7TID - chains C and F of the 10 polymer chains in the assembly; structure by electron microscopy, 3.30 A resolution.

== Chain C ==
Molecule: Replication factor C subunit 3
Organism: Saccharomyces cerevisiae
Reference sequence: P38629 (RFC3_YEAST); numbering as in UniProt (aligned over 1-340)
Amino-acid sequence (340 residues; numbered 1 to 340; the number before each row is that of its first residue):
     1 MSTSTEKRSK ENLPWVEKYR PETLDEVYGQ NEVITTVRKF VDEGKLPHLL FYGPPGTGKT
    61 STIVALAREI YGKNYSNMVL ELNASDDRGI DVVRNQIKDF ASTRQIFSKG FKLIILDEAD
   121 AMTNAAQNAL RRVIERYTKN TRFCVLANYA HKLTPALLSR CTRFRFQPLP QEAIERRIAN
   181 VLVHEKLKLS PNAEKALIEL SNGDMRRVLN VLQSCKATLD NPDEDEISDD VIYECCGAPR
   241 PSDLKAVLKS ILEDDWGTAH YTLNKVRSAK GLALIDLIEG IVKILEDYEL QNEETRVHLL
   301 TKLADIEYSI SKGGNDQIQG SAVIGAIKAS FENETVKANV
Unresolved in the structure: 1-8, 336-340
UniProt features mapped onto this chain:
  - binding site (ATP): Val16 to Tyr19, Arg20, Tyr28, Gly53 to Ser61, Asn148, Arg206
  - modified residue: Ser2 (N-acetylserine)
Ion coordination: Mg2+: Thr60 (together with ATP-gamma-S)
Small-molecule neighbours:
  - ATP-gamma-S (AGS; phosphothiophosphoric acid-adenylate ester), molecule 1: Val16, Tyr19, Arg20, Pro21, Glu26, Val27, Tyr28, Pro54, Pro55, Gly56, Thr57, Gly58, Lys59, Thr60, Ser61, Asn148, Leu169, Arg177, Met205, Arg206, Leu209
  - ATP-gamma-S (AGS), molecule 2: Arg131, Glu135, Ala156, Arg160

== Chain F ==
Molecule: Proliferating cell nuclear antigen
Organism: Saccharomyces cerevisiae
Reference sequence: P15873 (PCNA_YEAST); numbering as in UniProt (aligned over 1-258)
Amino-acid sequence (264 residues; numbered -5 to 258; the number before each row is that of its first residue; numbers below 1 keep their minus sign (Gly-5 is residue -5)):
    -5 GPHMASMLEA KFEEASLFKR IIDGFKDCVQ LVNFQCKEDG IIAQAVDDSR VLLVSLEIGV
    55 EAFQEYRCDH PVTLGMDLTS LSKILRCGNN TDTLTLIADN TPDSIILLFE DTKKDRIAEY
   115 SLKLMDIDAD FLKIEELQYD STLSLPSSEF SKIVRDLSQL SDSINIMITK ETIKFVADGD
   175 IGSGSVIIKP FVDMEHPETS IKLEMDQPVD LTFGAKYLLD IIKGSSLSDR VGIRLSSEAP
   235 ALFQFDLKSG FLQFFLAPKF NDEE
Unresolved in the structure: -5 to 0, 256-258
Construct notes: expression tag (-5 to 0)
UniProt features mapped onto this chain:
  - DNA-binding region: Arg61 to Arg80
  - cross-link (Glycyl lysine isopeptide (Lys-Gly)): Lys127 (interchain with G-Cter in SUMO), Lys164 (interchain with G-Cter in SUMO)
Reported in the primary citation:
  - binding site for the 30-nt DNA strand: Arg80

== Chain C / chain F interface ==
Residue-residue contacts - 29 pairs, chain C then chain F:
  Ser76(C) - Arg44(F)
  Asn77(C) - Arg44(F)
  Asn77(C) - Lys127(F)
  Val79(C) - Arg44(F)
  Leu80(C) - Asp42(F)
  Gln96(C) - Asp42(F)  hydrogen bond (side chain-backbone)
  Gln96(C) - Ser43(F)
  Asp99(C) - Val45(F)
  Asp99(C) - Lys210(F)  salt bridge
  Asp99(C) - Tyr211(F)  hydrogen bond
  Phe100(C) - Ser43(F)
  Ser102(C) - Lys253(F)
  Ser102(C) - Phe254(F)  hydrogen bond (backbone-backbone)
  Thr103(C) - Val45(F)
  Thr103(C) - Pro252(F)
  Thr103(C) - Lys253(F)
  Arg104(C) - Glu232(F)  salt bridge
  Arg104(C) - Ala251(F)
  Arg104(C) - Pro252(F)  hydrogen bond (backbone-backbone)
  Arg104(C) - Phe254(F)
  Ile106(C) - Arg44(F)
  Ile106(C) - Val45(F)
  Ile106(C) - Leu46(F)
  Ile106(C) - Pro234(F)
  Ile106(C) - Phe249(F)
  Ile106(C) - Ala251(F)  hydrophobic
  Phe107(C) - Leu47(F)  hydrophobic
  Phe107(C) - Lys127(F)
  Asn140(C) - Phe254(F)
Also at the interface, not in a pair above, chain C (20 interface residues in all): Asn74, Asn95, Ala101, Gln105, Lys112, Tyr137, Lys139
Also at the interface, not in a pair above, chain F (17 interface residues in all): Val40

== Summary ==
20 residues of chain C face 17 of chain F across their interface, with 4 hydrogen bonds and 2 salt bridges.
Among the polar pairs are Asp99(C)-Lys210(F), Arg104(C)-Glu232(F) and Gln96(C)-Asp42(F). Bound to chain C:
ATP-gamma-S. The paper reports a binding site for the 30-nt DNA strand at Arg80(F).
Here chain C is Replication factor C subunit 3 and chain F is Proliferating cell nuclear antigen, both from
Saccharomyces cerevisiae. Entry 7TID (Structure of the yeast clamp loader (Replication Factor C RFC) bound to
the sliding clamp (Proliferating ...) was determined by electron microscopy together with 7THJ, 7THV, 7TI8,
7TIB, 7TIC and 7TKU from the same study.
